PDB entry 3LPY | X-ray diffraction, 2.00 A resolution | chain A

# Chain A
Name: Peptidyl-prolyl cis-trans isomerase E
Source organism: Homo sapiens
Notes: EC 5.2.1.8; fragment: N-terminal RRM domain
UniProt: Q9UNP9 (PPIE_HUMAN); numbering as in UniProt (aligned over 5-82)
Amino-acid sequence (79 residues; row label = number of the first residue in the row):
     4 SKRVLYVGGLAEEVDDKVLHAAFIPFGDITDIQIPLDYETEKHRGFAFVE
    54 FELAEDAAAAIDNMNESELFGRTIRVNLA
Differences from the reference sequence: expression tag (4)
Swiss-Prot annotation at these positions:
  - mutagenesis: Tyr-9 (Y9A: Decreased affinity for RNA), Leu-39 (L39A: Decreased affinity for KMT2A), Asp-40 to Lys-45 (Abolishes interaction with KMT2A), Glu-42 (E42A: Slightly decreased affinity for KMT2A), Lys-45 (K45A: No effect on interaction with KMT2A), Arg-47 (R47A: No effect on interaction with KMT2A), Phe-49 (F49A: Strongly decreased affinity for KMT2A. Decreased affinity for RNA), Phe-51 (F51A: Impairs protein folding; F51D: Abolishes interaction with KMT2A. Abolishes inhibition of KMT2A activity)
What the authors report for this chain:
  - mutagenesis - F51D: abolished binding to MLL1 PHD3-Bromo

# In short
From UniProt: 11 mutagenesis sites. The paper reports that F51D abolishes binding to MLL1 PHD3-Bromo.
Chain A is Peptidyl-prolyl cis-trans isomerase E (Homo sapiens); the structure, Crystal structure of the RRM
domain of CyP33, was determined by X-ray diffraction (same publication as 3LQH, 3LQI and 3LQJ).
